Entry 3WUU (X-ray diffraction, 2.90 A resolution); this record covers chains A and B of the 3 polymer chains in the assembly.

== Chain A (and B) ==
Molecule: Centrosomal protein of 55 kDa
From: Homo sapiens
Notes: chain B of this document is another copy of the same molecule, construct and numbering; everything in this record applies to it too
UniProt: Q53EZ4 (CEP55_HUMAN); residues 160-217 here = UniProt positions 160-217
Amino-acid sequence (63 residues; row label = number of the first residue in the row):
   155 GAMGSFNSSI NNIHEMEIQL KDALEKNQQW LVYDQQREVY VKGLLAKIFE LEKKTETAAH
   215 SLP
Unresolved in the structure: 155, 210-217 (chain B: 155-158, 209-217)
Differences from the reference sequence: expression tag (155-159)
Curated features (UniProtKB/Swiss-Prot):
  - mutagenesis: Trp-184 (W184A: Abolishes interaction with PDCD6IP), Tyr-187 (Y187A: Abolishes interaction with PDCD6IP), Asp-188 (D188A: Diminishes interaction with PDCD6IP), Arg-191 (R191A: Abolishes interaction with PDCD6IP), Glu-192 (E192A: Abolishes interaction with PDCD6IP)

== Interface between chain A and chain B ==
Pairs across the interface (45; chain A residue first):
  Ile-167(A) / Ile-167(B)  hydrophobic
  Ile-167(A) / Met-170(B)
  Met-170(A) / Met-170(B)  hydrophobic
  Met-170(A) / Glu-171(B)
  Met-170(A) / Leu-174(B)
  Glu-171(A) / Met-170(B)
  Gln-173(A) / Leu-174(B)
  Leu-174(A) / Met-170(B)  hydrophobic
  Leu-174(A) / Gln-173(B)
  Leu-174(A) / Leu-174(B)
  Ala-177(A) / Ala-177(B)  hydrophobic
  Ala-177(A) / Leu-178(B)  hydrophobic
  Asn-181(A) / Ala-177(B)  hydrogen bond (side chain-backbone)
  Asn-181(A) / Lys-180(B)
  Asn-181(A) / Asn-181(B)  hydrogen bond
  Asn-181(A) / Trp-184(B)
  Trp-184(A) / Asn-181(B)
  Trp-184(A) / Trp-184(B)  hydrophobic
  Trp-184(A) / Leu-185(B)  hydrophobic
  Trp-184(A) / Asp-188(B)
  Tyr-187(A) / Asp-188(B)
  Tyr-187(A) / Glu-192(B)
  Asp-188(A) / Trp-184(B)
  Asp-188(A) / Tyr-187(B)  hydrogen bond
  Arg-191(A) / Asp-188(B)  salt bridge
  Arg-191(A) / Arg-191(B)
  Arg-191(A) / Glu-192(B)  salt bridge
  Glu-192(A) / Arg-191(B)  salt bridge
  Tyr-194(A) / Val-195(B)  hydrophobic
  Tyr-194(A) / Leu-199(B)
  Val-195(A) / Tyr-194(B)  hydrophobic
  Val-195(A) / Val-195(B)  hydrophobic
  Leu-198(A) / Leu-198(B)  hydrophobic
  Leu-198(A) / Leu-199(B)  hydrophobic
  Leu-198(A) / Ile-202(B)  hydrophobic
  Leu-199(A) / Tyr-194(B)
  Ile-202(A) / Leu-198(B)  hydrophobic
  Ile-202(A) / Lys-201(B)
  Ile-202(A) / Ile-202(B)  hydrophobic
  Ile-202(A) / Leu-205(B)  hydrophobic
  Leu-205(A) / Ile-202(B)  hydrophobic
  Leu-205(A) / Leu-205(B)  hydrophobic
  Leu-205(A) / Glu-206(B)
  Glu-206(A) / Lys-201(B)  salt bridge
  Glu-206(A) / Leu-205(B)
Other interface residues (no listed pair), chain A (24 interface residues in all): Leu-178, Lys-180, Leu-185, Lys-201, Thr-209
Other interface residues (no listed pair), chain B (24 interface residues in all): Lys-208

== In short ==
The chain A/chain B interface involves 24 residues from each chain, with 3 hydrogen bonds and 4 salt bridges.
Among the polar pairs are Arg-191(A)/Asp-188(B), Arg-191(A)/Glu-192(B) and Glu-206(A)/Lys-201(B). Curated
annotation (UniProt) lists 5 mutagenesis sites on chain A.
Chain A and chain B are both Centrosomal protein of 55 kDa (Homo sapiens); the structure, Structure basis of
inactivating cell abscission with chimera peptide 1, was determined by X-ray diffraction (same publication as
3WUT and 3WUV).
